Entry 3PCH (X-ray diffraction, 2.05 A resolution); this record covers chains M and P of the 12 polymer chains in the assembly.

[Chain M (and P)]
Name: Protocatechuate 3,4-dioxygenase beta chain
From: Pseudomonas putida
Notes: EC 1.13.11.3; chain P of this document is another copy of the same molecule, construct and numbering; everything in this record applies to it too
Reference sequence: P00437 (PCXB_PSEPU); residues 301-538 here correspond to UniProt positions 2-239 (UniProt number = residue number - 299)
Chain sequence (238 residues; row label = number of the first residue in the row):
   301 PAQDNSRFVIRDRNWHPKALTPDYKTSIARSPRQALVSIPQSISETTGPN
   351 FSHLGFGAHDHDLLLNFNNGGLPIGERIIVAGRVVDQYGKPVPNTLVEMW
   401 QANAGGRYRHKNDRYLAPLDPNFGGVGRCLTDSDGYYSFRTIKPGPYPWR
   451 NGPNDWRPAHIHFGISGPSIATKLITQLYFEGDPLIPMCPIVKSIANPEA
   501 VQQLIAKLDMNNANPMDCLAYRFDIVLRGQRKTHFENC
Unresolved in the structure: 368-370, 537-538
Modified residues: Cys-429 (s,S-(2-hydroxyethyl)thiocysteine; CME)
Bound ions: Fe ion: Tyr-408, Tyr-447, His-460, His-462 (together with 3-chloro-4-hydroxybenzoic acid)
Residues lining bound ligands:
  - 3-chloro-4-hydroxybenzoic acid (CHB), molecule 1: Leu-320, Pro-332, Arg-333
  - 3-chloro-4-hydroxybenzoic acid (CHB), molecule 2: Leu-320, Pro-322, Ile-328, Arg-333
  - 3-chloro-4-hydroxybenzoic acid (CHB), molecule 3: Tyr-324, Tyr-408, Tyr-447, Trp-449, Arg-457, His-460, His-462, Gln-477, Ile-491

[How chain M and chain P interact]
Residue-residue contacts - 62 pairs, chain M then chain P:
  Leu-372(M) with Pro-418(P)
  Pro-373(M) with Pro-418(P)
  Ile-374(M) with Ile-374(P), hydrophobic; Leu-419(P); Asp-420(P)
  Gly-375(M) with Ala-404(P); Gly-405(P)
  Glu-376(M) with Ala-404(P); Gly-405(P); Gly-445(P); Pro-446(P)
  Arg-377(M) with Tyr-415(P); Leu-416(P)
  Ala-404(M) with Gly-375(P); Glu-376(P)
  Gly-405(M) with Gly-375(P); Glu-376(P)
  Tyr-415(M) with Arg-377(P); Met-516(P); Asp-517(P), hydrogen bond (side chain-backbone)
  Leu-416(M) with Arg-377(P)
  Pro-418(M) with Leu-372(P); Pro-373(P); Ile-374(P), hydrophobic
  Leu-419(M) with Ile-374(P)
  Asp-420(M) with Ile-374(P)
  Gly-445(M) with Glu-376(P)
  Pro-446(M) with Glu-376(P)
  Pro-448(M) with Met-516(P), hydrophobic
  Trp-449(M) with Met-516(P)
  Arg-450(M) with Met-516(P)
  Pro-453(M) with Pro-515(P)
  Asn-454(M) with Met-510(P), hydrogen bond (side chain-backbone); Pro-515(P)
  Trp-456(M) with Met-510(P); Asn-514(P); Asp-517(P); Cys-518(P); Leu-519(P), hydrophobic
  Glu-481(M) with Pro-484(P)
  Gly-482(M) with Gly-482(P)
  Pro-484(M) with Glu-481(P); Leu-508(P), hydrophobic
  Leu-485(M) with Leu-508(P), hydrophobic; Leu-519(P), hydrophobic
  Met-488(M) with Leu-508(P), hydrophobic
  Leu-508(M) with Leu-485(P), hydrophobic; Met-488(P), hydrophobic
  Met-510(M) with Asn-454(P), hydrogen bond (backbone-side chain); Trp-456(P); Met-488(P), hydrophobic
  Asn-514(M) with Trp-456(P)
  Pro-515(M) with Pro-453(P); Asn-454(P)
  Met-516(M) with Tyr-415(P); Pro-448(P), hydrophobic; Trp-449(P)
  Asp-517(M) with Tyr-415(P), hydrogen bond (backbone-side chain); Trp-456(P)
  Cys-518(M) with Trp-456(P)
  Leu-519(M) with Trp-456(P); Leu-485(P), hydrophobic
Other interface residues (no listed pair), chain M (38 interface residues in all): Pro-421, Pro-444, Ala-513, Tyr-521
Other interface residues (no listed pair), chain P (38 interface residues in all): Pro-421, Pro-444, Arg-450, Ala-513, Tyr-521

[Overview]
Chain M and chain P each contribute 38 residues to their interface, with 4 hydrogen bonds. Polar contacts
include Tyr-415(M)/Asp-517(P) and Asn-454(M)/Met-510(P). Chain M binds 3 copies of 3-chloro-4-hydroxybenzoic
acid. The Fe ion site is built by Tyr-408(M), Tyr-447(M), His-460(M) and His-462(M).
Chain M and chain P are both Protocatechuate 3,4-dioxygenase beta chain (Pseudomonas putida); the structure,
Structure of protocatechuate 3,4-dioxygenase complexed with 3-chloro-4-hydroxybenzoate, was determined by
X-ray diffraction together with 3PCB, 3PCC, 3PCE, 3PCF, 3PCG and 3PCI from the same study.
